PDB entry 1P8K | X-ray diffraction, 2.60 A resolution | chains C and Z of the 5 polymer chains in the assembly

# Chain C
Molecule: 16-nt DNA strand
Sequence (16 nucleotides; each row starts with the number of its first residue):
   501 GCGCTTTACAGAGAAA
Bound ions: Mg2+: DA516 (shared with 1 residue of chain B; Asp16(Z), Ala147(Z) of chain Z)

# Chain Z
Name: Intron-encoded endonuclease I-AniI
From: Emericella nidulans
Notes: EC 3.1.-.-
UniProtKB: P03880 (ANI1_EMENI); residues 3-254 here correspond to UniProt positions 68-319 (UniProt number = residue number + 65)
Amino-acid sequence (254 residues; each row starts with the number of its first residue):
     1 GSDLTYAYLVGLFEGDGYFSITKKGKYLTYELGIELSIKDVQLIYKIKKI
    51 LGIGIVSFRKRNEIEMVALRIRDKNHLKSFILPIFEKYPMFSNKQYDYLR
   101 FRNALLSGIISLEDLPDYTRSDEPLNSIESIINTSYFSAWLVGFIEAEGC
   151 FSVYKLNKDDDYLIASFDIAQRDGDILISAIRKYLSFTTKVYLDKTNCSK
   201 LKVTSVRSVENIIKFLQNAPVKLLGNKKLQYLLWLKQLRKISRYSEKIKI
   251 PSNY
Construct notes: cloning artifact (1-2); modified residue (66, 90)
Modified / non-standard residues: Mse66 (selenomethionine; parent Met); Mse90 (selenomethionine; parent Met)
Bound ions: Mg2+ site 1: Gly15, Glu148 (shared with 1 residue of chain A; 1 residue of chain D); Mg2+ site 2: Asp16, Ala147 (shared with 1 residue of chain B; DA516(C) of chain C)
From the paper describing this entry:
  - binding site for the 18-nt DNA strand: Arg59, Arg61, Arg70, Arg72
  - Mg2+ coordination: Asp16, Glu148
  - catalytic residues: Asp16, Glu148
  - mutagenesis - R239E: unchanged catalytic activity on DNA target site
  - mutagenesis - R239E (35-fold): decreased binding to A.n.COB pre-RNA

# Chain C / chain Z interface
Residue-residue contacts (28; chain C residue first):
  DC504(C) - Tyr162(Z)  sugar contact
  DT505(C) - Tyr162(Z)  hydrogen bond to the phosphate
  DT505(C) - Arg243(Z)  phosphate contact
  DT506(C) - Leu156(Z)  base contact
  DT506(C) - Tyr162(Z)  base contact
  DT506(C) - Thr204(Z)  phosphate contact
  DT506(C) - Ser205(Z)  phosphate contact
  DT506(C) - Val206(Z)  hydrogen bond to the phosphate
  DT506(C) - Arg243(Z)  salt bridge to the phosphate
  DT507(C) - Thr189(Z)  phosphate contact
  DT507(C) - Thr204(Z)  base contact
  DT507(C) - Ser205(Z)  phosphate contact
  DA508(C) - Thr189(Z)  phosphate contact
  DA508(C) - Lys190(Z)  hydrogen bond to the phosphate
  DC509(C) - Lys190(Z)  salt bridge to the phosphate
  DC509(C) - Tyr192(Z)  sugar contact
  DC509(C) - Lys202(Z)  base contact
  DA510(C) - Tyr192(Z)  hydrogen bond to the phosphate
  DG511(C) - Lys195(Z)  phosphate contact
  DG511(C) - Lys200(Z)  hydrogen bond to the base
  DA515(C) - Ser37(Z)  phosphate contact
  DA515(C) - Ile64(Z)  phosphate contact
  DA516(C) - Asp16(Z)  sugar contact
  DA516(C) - Glu35(Z)  sugar contact
  DA516(C) - Leu36(Z)  phosphate contact
  DA516(C) - Ser37(Z)  hydrogen bond to the phosphate
  DA516(C) - Arg61(Z)  base contact
  DA516(C) - Mse66(Z)  base contact
Interface residues without a listed pair, chain C (12 interface residues in all): DA512, DA514
Interface residues without a listed pair, chain Z (26 interface residues in all): Gly15, Lys39, Ala147, Glu148, Ile164, Thr188, Tyr244

# Summary
12 residues of chain C face 26 of chain Z across their interface, with 6 hydrogen bonds and 2 salt bridges.
Among the polar pairs are DG511(C)-Lys200(Z), DT505(C)-Tyr162(Z) and DT506(C)-Val206(Z). Gly15(Z) and
Glu148(Z) coordinate Mg2+ site 1. From the paper: catalytic residues Asp16(Z) and Glu148(Z); R239E of chain Z
reduces binding to A.n.COB pre-RNA.
Chain C is a 16-nt DNA strand and chain Z is Intron-encoded endonuclease I-AniI (Emericella nidulans); the
structure, The structure and DNA recognition of a bifunctional homing endonuclease and group I intron splicing
factor, was determined by X-ray diffraction.
